Entry 1LD9 (X-ray diffraction, 2.40 A resolution); this record covers chains A and C of the 3 polymer chains in the assembly.

Chain A:
Protein: MHC class I H-2LD heavy chain
Organism: Mus musculus
Notes: fragment: extracellular domains
UniProtKB: P01897 (HA1L_MOUSE); residues 1-268 here correspond to UniProt positions 25-292 (UniProt number = residue number + 24)
Chain sequence (268 residues; each row starts with the number of its first residue):
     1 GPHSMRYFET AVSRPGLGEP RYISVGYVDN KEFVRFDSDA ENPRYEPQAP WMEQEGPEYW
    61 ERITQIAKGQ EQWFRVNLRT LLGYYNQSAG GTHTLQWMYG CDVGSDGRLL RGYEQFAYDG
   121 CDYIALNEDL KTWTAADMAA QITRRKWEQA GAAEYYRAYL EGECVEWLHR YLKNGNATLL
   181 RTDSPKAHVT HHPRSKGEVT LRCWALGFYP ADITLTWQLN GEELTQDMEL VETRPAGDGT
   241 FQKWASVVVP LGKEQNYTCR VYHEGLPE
Curated features (UniProtKB/Swiss-Prot):
  - glycosylation (N-linked (GlcNAc...) asparagine): Asn86, Asn176, Asn256
From the paper describing this entry:
  - specificity-determining residues: Asn77, Trp97, Tyr99
  - binding site for Nano-peptide (chain C): Gln70, Asn77, Tyr84, Tyr99, Phe116, Tyr123, Thr143, Lys146, Trp147, Tyr155, Tyr156

Chain C:
Protein: Nano-peptide
Chain sequence (9 residues; numbered 1 to 9; the number before each row is that of its first residue):
     1 YPNVNIHNF

Interface between chain A and chain C:
Contacting residue pairs (42; chain A residue first):
  Tyr7(A) with Tyr1(C), hydrogen bond (side chain-backbone); Pro2(C)
  Tyr45(A) with Pro2(C)
  Tyr59(A) with Tyr1(C), hydrophobic
  Arg62(A) with Tyr1(C)
  Ile63(A) with Tyr1(C), hydrophobic; Pro2(C)
  Ile66(A) with Pro2(C), hydrophobic; Val4(C), hydrophobic
  Gln70(A) with Asn3(C); Asn5(C), hydrogen bond
  Trp73(A) with Asn5(C); His7(C); Asn8(C)
  Val76(A) with Asn8(C)
  Asn77(A) with Asn8(C); Phe9(C)
  Thr80(A) with Phe9(C)
  Tyr84(A) with Phe9(C), hydrogen bond (side chain-backbone)
  Trp97(A) with Asn3(C)
  Tyr99(A) with Pro2(C); Asn3(C), hydrogen bond (side chain-backbone)
  Phe116(A) with Phe9(C), hydrophobic
  Tyr123(A) with Phe9(C), hydrophobic
  Ile124(A) with Phe9(C), hydrophobic
  Thr143(A) with Phe9(C), hydrogen bond (side chain-backbone)
  Trp147(A) with His7(C), hydrogen bond (side chain-backbone); Asn8(C), hydrogen bond (side chain-backbone)
  Gly151(A) with His7(C)
  Ala152(A) with His7(C)
  Tyr155(A) with Asn3(C); Val4(C), hydrogen bond (side chain-backbone); Ile6(C); His7(C)
  Tyr156(A) with Asn5(C); His7(C)
  Tyr159(A) with Tyr1(C), hydrogen bond (side chain-backbone); Pro2(C); Asn3(C)
  Glu163(A) with Tyr1(C)
  Trp167(A) with Tyr1(C), hydrophobic
  Tyr171(A) with Tyr1(C), hydrogen bond (side chain-backbone)
Also at the interface, not in a pair above, chain A (32 interface residues in all): Gly69, Leu81, Leu95, Lys146, Ala150
Interface features reported in the paper:
  - pairs named by the authors: Asn77(A)-Phe9(C) (hydrogen bond), Tyr84(A)-Phe9(C) (hydrogen bond), Phe116(A)-Phe9(C) (hydrophobic contact), Tyr123(A)-Phe9(C) (hydrophobic contact), Thr143(A)-Phe9(C) (hydrogen bond), Lys146(A)-Phe9(C)

Summary:
32 residues of chain A face 9 of chain C across their interface, with 10 hydrogen bonds. Polar contacts
include Tyr7(A)-Tyr1(C), Gln70(A)-Asn5(C) and Tyr84(A)-Phe9(C). The authors report hydrogen bonds between
Asn77(A) and Phe9(C), Tyr84(A) and Phe9(C) and Thr143(A) and Phe9(C); hydrophobic contacts between Phe116(A)
and Phe9(C) and Tyr123(A) and Phe9(C); a contact between Lys146(A) and Phe9(C). The paper reports a binding
site for Nano-peptide (chain C) at Gln70(A), Asn77(A) and Tyr84(A) among others; specificity determinants
Asn77(A), Trp97(A) and Tyr99(A).
Chain A is MHC class I H-2LD heavy chain (Mus musculus) and chain C is Nano-peptide; the structure, The
three-dimensional structure of an H-2LD peptide complex explains the unique interaction of ld with BETA2M ...,
was determined by X-ray diffraction.
